Entry 2VWE (X-ray diffraction, 3.40 A resolution); this record covers chains B and C of the 6 polymer chains in the assembly.

# Chain B
Protein: Vascular endothelial growth factor B
Organism: Homo sapiens
Reference sequence: P49765 (VEGFB_HUMAN); residues 1-167 here correspond to UniProt positions 22-188 (UniProt number = residue number + 21)
Amino-acid sequence (167 residues; row label = number of the first residue in the row):
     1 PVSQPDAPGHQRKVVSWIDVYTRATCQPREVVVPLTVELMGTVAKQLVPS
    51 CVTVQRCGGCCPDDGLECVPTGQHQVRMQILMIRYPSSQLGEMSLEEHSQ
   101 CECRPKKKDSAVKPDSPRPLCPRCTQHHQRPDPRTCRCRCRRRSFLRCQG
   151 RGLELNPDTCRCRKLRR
Disordered / not traced: 1-10, 109-167
Disulfide bonds: Cys26-Cys68, Cys57-Cys101, Cys61-Cys103

# Chain C
Protein: Anti-vegf-B monoclonal antibody
Organism: Mus musculus
Notes: antibody fragment or engineered binder
Amino-acid sequence (214 residues; numbered 1 to 213 plus 1 insertion-coded residue; the number before each row is that of its first residue):
     1 EIQMTQTTSSLSASLGDRVTISCRASQDISNFLNWYQQKPDGTVKLLIYY
    51 TSTLHSGVPSRFSGSGSGTDYSLTISNLEQEDIATYFCQQGKTLPPTFGG
   101 GTKLEI
  106A K
   107 RADAAPTVSIFPPSSEQLTSGGASVVCFLNNFYPKEINVKWKIDGSERQN
   157 GVLDSWTEQDSKDSTYSMSSTLTLTKDEYERHNSYTCEATHKTSTSPIVK
   207 SFNRNEC
Disulfide bonds: Cys23-Cys88, Cys133-Cys193

# How chain B and chain C interact
Contacting residue pairs - 8 pairs, chain B then chain C:
  Gln79(B) - Tyr49(C)  hydrogen bond
  Gln79(B) - Thr53(C)
  Ser87(B) - Ser30(C)  hydrogen bond
  Ser87(B) - Lys92(C)  hydrogen bond
  Ser88(B) - Phe32(C)
  Ser88(B) - Lys92(C)
  Gln89(B) - Tyr50(C)
  Leu90(B) - Tyr50(C)  hydrogen bond (backbone-side chain)

# Summary
The interface between chain B and chain C involves 5 residues on one side and 6 on the other; the contacts
include 4 hydrogen bonds. Polar pairs include Gln79(B)-Tyr49(C), Ser87(B)-Ser30(C) and Ser87(B)-Lys92(C).
Here chain B is Vascular endothelial growth factor B (Homo sapiens) and chain C is Anti-vegf-B monoclonal
antibody (Mus musculus). Entry 2VWE (Crystal Structure of Vascular Endothelial Growth Factor-B in Complex with
a Neutralizing Antibody Fab Fragment) was determined by X-ray diffraction.
